PDB entry 6BKG | X-ray diffraction, 2.40 A resolution | chains A and T of the 4 polymer chains in the assembly

[Chain A]
Name: DNA ligase 4
From: Homo sapiens
Notes: EC 6.5.1.1
UniProtKB: P49917 (DNLI4_HUMAN); residue numbers follow UniProt; this construct covers 1-620
Amino-acid sequence (621 residues; numbered 0 to 620; the number before each row is that of its first residue; numbering starts at 0):
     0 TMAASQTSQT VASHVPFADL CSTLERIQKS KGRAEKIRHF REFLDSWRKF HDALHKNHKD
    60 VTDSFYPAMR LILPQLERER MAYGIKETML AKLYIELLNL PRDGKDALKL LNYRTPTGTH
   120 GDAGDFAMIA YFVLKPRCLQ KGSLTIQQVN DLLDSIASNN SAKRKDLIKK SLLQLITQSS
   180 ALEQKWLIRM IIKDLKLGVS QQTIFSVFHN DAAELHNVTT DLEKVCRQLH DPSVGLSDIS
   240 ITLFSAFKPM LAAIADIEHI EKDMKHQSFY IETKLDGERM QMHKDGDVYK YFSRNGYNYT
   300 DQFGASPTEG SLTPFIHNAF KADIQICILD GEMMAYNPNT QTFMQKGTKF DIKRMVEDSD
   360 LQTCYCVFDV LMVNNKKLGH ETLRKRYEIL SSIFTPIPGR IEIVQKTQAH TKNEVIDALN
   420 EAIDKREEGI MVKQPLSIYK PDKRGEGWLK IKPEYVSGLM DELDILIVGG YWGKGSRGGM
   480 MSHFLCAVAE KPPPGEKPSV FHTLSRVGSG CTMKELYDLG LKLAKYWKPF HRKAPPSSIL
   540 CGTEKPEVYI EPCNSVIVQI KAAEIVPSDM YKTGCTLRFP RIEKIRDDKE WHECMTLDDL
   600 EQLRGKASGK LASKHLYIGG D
Not modelled in the structure: 0-6, 57-58, 117-119, 138, 355-358, 617-620
Differences from the reference sequence: expression tag (0)
Bound ions: Na+: Gly-509 (shared with 1 residue of chain D)
Small-molecule neighbours: adenosine monophosphate (AMP): Leu-250, Ala-251, Glu-271, Thr-272, Lys-273, Leu-274, Arg-278, Arg-293, Glu-331, Phe-367, Val-403, Met-430, Lys-432, Arg-443, Trp-447, Lys-449, Lys-451
What the authors report for this chain:
  - conformationally variable residues (order/disorder transition): Lys-345 to Met-354, Gly-604 to Tyr-616
  - binding site for the 18-nt DNA strand (chain T): Lys-348
  - binding site for the 11-nt DNA strand: Lys-345
  - contacts within the chain: Thr-9/Gln-146 (hydrogen bond), Arg-113/Glu-546 (salt bridge), Asp-275/Arg-577 (salt bridge), Gln-344/Lys-609 (hydrogen bond), Glu-563/Lys-609 (hydrogen bond), Asp-423/His-614 (hydrogen bond)
  - catalytic residues: Asp-275, Glu-331, Glu-427 (proposed by the authors, not directly observed)
  - binding site for the 7-nt DNA strand: Arg-293, Phe-578
  - binding site for adenosine monophosphate: Lys-273, Lys-449, Lys-451
  - mutagenesis - R113A, R577A, F578A: unchanged catalytic activity
  - mutagenesis - R113A/E546A, E546A: decreased catalytic activity
  - mutagenesis - K273A, D275A, D275A/R577A, R293A, E331A, E427A, R443A, K449A, K451A: abolished catalytic activity
  - mutagenesis - K273A: unchanged catalytic activity on pre-adenylated substrates
  - disease-associated variants - T9I: decreased stability (proposed by the authors, not directly observed)
  - disease-associated variants - W447C (citing earlier work)
  - mutagenesis - R443A, K449A, K451A: increased catalytic activity on pre-adenylated

[Chain T]
Molecule: 18-nt DNA strand
Sequence (18 nucleotides; each row starts with the number of its first residue):
     1 GTCCGACGAC GCATCAGC

[How chain A and chain T interact]
Pairs across the interface (41):
  Gln-74(A) / DG5(T)  hydrogen bond to the phosphate
  Lys-162(A) / DT14(T)  salt bridge to the phosphate
  Lys-162(A) / DC15(T)  phosphate contact
  Lys-195(A) / DG5(T)  phosphate contact
  Lys-195(A) / DA6(T)  salt bridge to the phosphate
  Ser-199(A) / DC4(T)  phosphate contact
  Gln-200(A) / DC4(T)  hydrogen bond to the phosphate
  Gln-201(A) / DC3(T)  phosphate contact
  Gln-201(A) / DC4(T)  phosphate contact
  Lys-345(A) / DC10(T)  base contact
  Gly-346(A) / DC10(T)  phosphate contact
  Gly-346(A) / DG11(T)  sugar contact
  Thr-347(A) / DC10(T)  phosphate contact
  Thr-347(A) / DG11(T)  phosphate contact
  Lys-348(A) / DG11(T)  hydrogen bond to the phosphate
  Phe-349(A) / DG11(T)  sugar contact
  Asp-350(A) / DG11(T)  phosphate contact
  Asp-350(A) / DC12(T)  sugar contact
  Arg-353(A) / DC12(T)  sugar contact
  Gly-472(A) / DC7(T)  phosphate contact
  Lys-473(A) / DA6(T)  phosphate contact
  Lys-473(A) / DC7(T)  hydrogen bond to the phosphate
  Gly-474(A) / DA6(T)  phosphate contact
  Ser-475(A) / DA6(T)  sugar contact
  Arg-476(A) / DA6(T)  phosphate contact
  Arg-476(A) / DC7(T)  phosphate contact
  Ser-481(A) / DC7(T)  hydrogen bond to the phosphate
  His-482(A) / DC7(T)  salt bridge to the phosphate
  His-482(A) / DG8(T)  phosphate contact
  Arg-505(A) / DG8(T)  salt bridge to the phosphate
  Arg-505(A) / DA9(T)  phosphate contact
  Val-506(A) / DG8(T)  sugar contact
  Gly-507(A) / DC7(T)  sugar contact
  Gly-507(A) / DG8(T)  sugar contact
  Pro-566(A) / DC10(T)  phosphate contact
  Ser-567(A) / DC10(T)  hydrogen bond to the phosphate
  Tyr-570(A) / DA9(T)  hydrogen bond to the phosphate
  Thr-575(A) / DA9(T)  phosphate contact
  Leu-576(A) / DA9(T)  sugar contact
  Phe-578(A) / DG8(T)  base contact
  Pro-579(A) / DG8(T)  sugar contact
Interface residues without a listed pair, chain A (34 interface residues in all): Asp-193, Ser-504, Asp-568, Met-569

[In short]
34 residues of chain A face 12 of chain T across their interface, with 7 hydrogen bonds and 4 salt bridges.
Among the polar pairs are Gln-74(A)/DG5(T), Gln-200(A)/DC4(T) and Lys-348(A)/DG11(T). From the paper:
catalytic residues Asp-275(A), Glu-331(A) and Glu-427(A); K273A, D275A and D275A/R577A of chain A, among
others, abolish catalytic activity; 15 substitutions were tested in all.
Here chain A is DNA ligase 4 (Homo sapiens) and chain T is an 18-nt DNA strand. Entry 6BKG (Human LigIV
catalytic domain with bound DNA-adenylate intermediate in closed conformation) was determined by X-ray
diffraction together with 6BKF from the same study.
